6S6B - chains H and K of the 38 polymer chains in the assembly; structure by electron microscopy, 2.75 A resolution.

[Chain H]
Molecule: CRISPR-associated protein, Cmr3 family
Organism: Sulfolobus islandicus (strain REY15A)
Reference sequence: F0NDX1 (F0NDX1_SULIR); residues 1-313 here = UniProt positions 1-313
Chain sequence (313 residues; each row starts with the number of its first residue):
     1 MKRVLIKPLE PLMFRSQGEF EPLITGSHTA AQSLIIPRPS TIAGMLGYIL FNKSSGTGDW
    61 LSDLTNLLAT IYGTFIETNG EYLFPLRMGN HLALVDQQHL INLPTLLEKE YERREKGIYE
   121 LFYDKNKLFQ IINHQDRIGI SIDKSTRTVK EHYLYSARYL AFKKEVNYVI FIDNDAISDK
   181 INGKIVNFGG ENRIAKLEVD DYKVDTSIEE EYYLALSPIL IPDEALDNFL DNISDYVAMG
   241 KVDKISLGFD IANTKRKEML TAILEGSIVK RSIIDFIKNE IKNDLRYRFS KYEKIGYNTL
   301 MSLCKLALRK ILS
Unresolved in the structure: 1

[Chain K]
Molecule: CRISPR-associated protein, Cmr2 family
Organism: Sulfolobus islandicus (strain REY15A)
Reference sequence: F0NDX2 (F0NDX2_SULIR); residue numbers follow UniProt; this construct covers 1-1037
Chain sequence (1037 residues; numbered 1 to 1037; the number before each row is that of its first residue):
     1 MSIDNVLREF LDYKIIALLH DPPNKAWVIT GRARNLTQQL SNIRASRKHE KVAKYIINQL
    61 FGKNYSEKVD NADKLASSID RYLGSIVYKE RSLFENRSIF LKNILLSNIQ RDIGNLFPKD
   121 KSKLDNLILE YKKLLNVINK TNLILKYQLF YLIYELVWID SKYENTPSDT RNPTHTIFDH
   181 LYATAAMMNW ILSLEKEAKG YLLGIDTIGV ADFISKGRKT RDLWISSYLV SALLWYVITW
   241 FIEEYGPDVI LFPSLRFNQF YAFYLLEKLR KEGVSEDVID EIKELITKYI FNGDDLFENL
   301 KIPPYPIIPG RITLILPGLI REGEEYKKVQ DDNCFISKVK ERYNEGWRKL IEGLRCYSER
   361 KREDGFWNLV CRVLKLTEDL LQTTPLNIRV KQVSVTEDEI FNNNKLRSDS WKIYDNKYRQ
   421 LVSEFKKSKL VKVTPESRLK LFELTKFDKL PQIGEKSKRG YEFCTSCGVL PAVVIMPKED
   481 ELEKKLIDLG IARDEKDVRS IKNMISPGER LCPWCLVKRA LGAEPRLMRI LLLGDLYSVE
   541 KIVNEIVSRD VKIEIPSTSD IASIKTFEEM IEKKNEICED LKEEEVCEKP SESVLSMWQW
   601 FNKNYYNGIN LTIDPEEYWF SEKRRRYYFS VFRRHRITFP SPYYALVRAD SDYLGDLLEG
   661 KLTPYLAGII DSGDYANISE KKEEVNKLLE EYLVNAGSGS IVDYVKTVLK CIRENLNKCS
   721 CAEKIYSNEV AKVMFRVNVE KANVEEEVKN SLEYFETILN EGRIIVTPAW HVSISSALNR
   781 GLLVELELVN KHKGFVIYAG GDDLLAMLPV DEVLDFIKES RRAFAGFGTE KLGNMCLENG
   841 FVRINNAYYP SLPIVGRSYS VIIAHYADPL FFVINDSYNL LEEGKEIIRY RVMYNGEYKD
   901 AKKDVAIFRY QGLTSVIPLS LKRPIVSSVS DFNEIASIID VILELKKRID EGRISVSLLY
   961 DYEKYKHLIV ASDEKYLTEF LVKDWIKRNS LRKHVEFTID EKLYGVRLTI ENYPIKIPND
  1021 LISNIVYTLR IIYGGEK
Unresolved in the structure: 1-8, 42-46
Cystine bridges: Cys578-Cys587, Cys711-Cys721
Bound ions: Zn2+: Cys464, Cys467, Cys512, Cys515

[How chain H and chain K interact]
Residue-residue contacts (119; chain H residue first):
  Gln17(H) - Cys467(K)
  Gln17(H) - Gly468(K)
  Gln17(H) - Val469(K)
  Gln17(H) - Phe871(K)
  Gly18(H) - Phe463(K)
  Glu19(H) - Arg459(K)  salt bridge
  Glu19(H) - Glu462(K)
  Glu19(H) - Phe463(K)  hydrogen bond (side chain-backbone)
  Glu19(H) - Cys464(K)
  Glu21(H) - Arg459(K)  salt bridge
  Leu23(H) - Lys478(K)
  Leu23(H) - Pro507(K)
  Leu23(H) - Gly508(K)
  Leu23(H) - Arg510(K)
  Ile24(H) - Arg218(K)
  Ile24(H) - Thr465(K)
  Gly26(H) - Glu616(K)
  Gly26(H) - Ala867(K)
  Ser27(H) - Arg218(K)  hydrogen bond
  Ser27(H) - Ala867(K)
  His28(H) - Arg218(K)
  His28(H) - His865(K)
  His28(H) - Ala867(K)  hydrogen bond (backbone-backbone)
  His28(H) - Asp868(K)
  His28(H) - Pro869(K)
  Thr29(H) - Pro869(K)
  Ala30(H) - Pro869(K)  hydrophobic
  Ala30(H) - Phe872(K)
  Ala31(H) - Phe872(K)  hydrophobic
  Gln32(H) - Phe872(K)
  Met88(H) - Leu430(K)
  Gly89(H) - Lys429(K)
  Gly89(H) - Leu430(K)  hydrogen bond (backbone-backbone)
  Gly89(H) - Lys432(K)
  Asn90(H) - Lys432(K)
  Leu107(H) - Lys427(K)  hydrogen bond (backbone-side chain)
  Leu107(H) - Leu430(K)  hydrophobic
  Tyr111(H) - Arg419(K)
  Tyr111(H) - Val422(K)
  Tyr111(H) - Ser423(K)
  Tyr111(H) - Lys426(K)
  Tyr111(H) - Glu659(K)  hydrogen bond
  Tyr111(H) - Lys661(K)
  Glu112(H) - Lys661(K)  salt bridge
  Glu112(H) - Ser672(K)
  Glu112(H) - Tyr675(K)
  Glu112(H) - Ala676(K)
  Arg114(H) - Ser423(K)  hydrogen bond (side chain-backbone)
  Arg114(H) - Lys427(K)
  Glu115(H) - Lys426(K)
  Lys116(H) - Gly673(K)
  Ile118(H) - Leu430(K)  hydrophobic
  Tyr119(H) - Glu886(K)  hydrogen bond
  Tyr119(H) - Lys902(K)  hydrogen bond
  Tyr123(H) - Glu886(K)
  Phe129(H) - Asn1012(K)
  Phe129(H) - Tyr1013(K)  hydrophobic
  Phe129(H) - Pro1014(K)
  Asn133(H) - Pro1014(K)
  Glu151(H) - Glu622(K)
  His152(H) - Glu622(K)  salt bridge
  His152(H) - Tyr866(K)  hydrogen bond
  Arg158(H) - Asp876(K)  salt bridge
  Asp223(H) - Leu439(K)
  Asp223(H) - Lys440(K)  hydrogen bond (backbone-side chain)
  Asp223(H) - Leu441(K)
  Asp223(H) - Glu443(K)
  Leu226(H) - Ser437(K)
  Leu226(H) - Leu439(K)
  Asp227(H) - Arg438(K)  salt bridge
  Asp227(H) - Lys440(K)  salt bridge
  Leu230(H) - Val433(K)  hydrophobic
  Leu230(H) - Ser437(K)
  Leu230(H) - Arg438(K)
  Val237(H) - Val431(K)
  Ala238(H) - Leu430(K)
  Ala238(H) - Val431(K)
  Met239(H) - Leu430(K)
  Met239(H) - Val431(K)  hydrophobic
  Gly240(H) - Leu430(K)  hydrogen bond (backbone-backbone)
  Gly240(H) - Val431(K)
  Gly240(H) - Lys432(K)  hydrogen bond (backbone-backbone)
  Lys241(H) - Lys432(K)
  Lys241(H) - Thr434(K)
  Val242(H) - Lys432(K)  hydrogen bond (backbone-backbone)
  Val242(H) - Val433(K)
  Val242(H) - Thr434(K)  hydrogen bond (backbone-backbone)
  Asp243(H) - Thr434(K)
  Asp243(H) - Ser437(K)
  Lys244(H) - Thr434(K)
  Lys244(H) - Glu436(K)
  Lys244(H) - Ser437(K)
  Lys244(H) - Leu439(K)
  Lys244(H) - Leu441(K)
  Ser246(H) - Tyr461(K)  hydrogen bond
  Ser246(H) - Phe463(K)
  Thr254(H) - Lys458(K)
  Thr254(H) - Arg459(K)
  Lys255(H) - Arg459(K)
  Arg256(H) - Arg459(K)  hydrogen bond (backbone-backbone)
  Arg256(H) - Tyr461(K)
  Arg256(H) - Glu462(K)  salt bridge
  Arg256(H) - Phe463(K)
  Lys257(H) - Tyr461(K)  hydrogen bond (backbone-side chain)
  Glu258(H) - Phe442(K)
  Glu258(H) - Thr445(K)
  Glu258(H) - Lys446(K)
  Glu258(H) - Tyr461(K)
  Met259(H) - Leu441(K)
  Met259(H) - Phe442(K)
  Met259(H) - Thr445(K)  hydrogen bond (backbone-side chain)
  Met259(H) - Tyr461(K)  hydrophobic
  Met259(H) - Phe463(K)  hydrophobic
  Met259(H) - Val469(K)
  Met259(H) - Pro471(K)  hydrophobic
  Thr261(H) - Ser437(K)  hydrogen bond (side chain-backbone)
  Arg288(H) - Phe442(K)
  Arg288(H) - Lys446(K)
  Tyr292(H) - Phe442(K)
Other interface residues (no listed pair), chain H (64 interface residues in all): Pro22, Glu108, Arg113, Asn126, Gln130, Ile138, Glu224, Asp231, Ile233, Phe249, Leu260, Leu285
Other interface residues (no listed pair), chain K (67 interface residues in all): Asp212, Gly460, Leu470, Ser506, Glu509, Glu882, Ile887, Gln911, Lys1016

[Overview]
The interface between chain H and chain K involves 64 residues on one side and 67 on the other, with 20
hydrogen bonds and 8 salt bridges. Polar pairs include Glu19(H)-Arg459(K), Glu21(H)-Arg459(K) and
Glu112(H)-Lys661(K). The Zn2+ site is built by Cys464(K), Cys467(K), Cys512(K) and Cys515(K).
Chain H is CRISPR-associated protein, Cmr3 family and chain K is CRISPR-associated protein, Cmr2 family, both
from Sulfolobus islandicus (strain REY15A); the structure, Type III-B Cmr-beta Cryo-EM structure of the Apo
state, was determined by electron microscopy, deposited together with 6S8B, 6S8E, 6S91, 6SH8, 6SHB and 6SIC.
